4HX2 - chains B and D of the 4 polymer chains in the assembly; structure by X-ray diffraction, 2.25 A resolution.

== Chain B ==
Molecule: Neutral proteinase inhibitor ScNPI
Organism: Streptomyces caespitosus
Reference sequence: Q9FDS0 (Q9FDS0_STRCS); residues 1-113 here correspond to UniProt positions 29-141 (UniProt number = residue number + 28)
Amino-acid sequence (114 residues; numbered -1 to 113; 1 number in that range is skipped by the numbering (no residue carries it; nothing is unmodelled there); the number before each row is that of its first residue; numbers below 1 keep their minus sign (Gly-1 is residue -1)):
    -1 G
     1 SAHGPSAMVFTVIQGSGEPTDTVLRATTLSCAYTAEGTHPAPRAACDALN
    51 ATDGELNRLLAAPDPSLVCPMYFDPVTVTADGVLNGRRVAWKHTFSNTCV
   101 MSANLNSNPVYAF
Construct notes: expression tag (-1)
Cystine bridges: Cys31-Cys46, Cys69-Cys99
Ion coordination: Zn2+: His3 (together with cacodylate ion)
From the paper describing this entry:
  - conformationally variable residues (loop rearrangement): Leu60
  - mutagenesis - M71K: increased binding to trypsin
  - mutagenesis - M71K: decreased binding to proteinase K
  - mutagenesis - M71K: decreased binding to KerA
  - mutagenesis - C69S/C99S: decreased stability in response to subtilisin
  - mutagenesis - C69S/C99S: unchanged stability in response to snapalysin
  - mutagenesis - C69S/C99S: unchanged expression
  - mutagenesis - C31S/C46S: decreased expression
  - mutagenesis - C31S/C46S: decreased stability
  - mutagenesis - M71K: unchanged binding to the MPs tested

== Chain D ==
Molecule: Neutral proteinase inhibitor ScNPI
Organism: Streptomyces caespitosus
Reference sequence: Q9FDS0 (Q9FDS0_STRCS); residues 1-113 here correspond to UniProt positions 29-141 (UniProt number = residue number + 28)
Amino-acid sequence (114 residues; row label = number of the first residue in the row; numbering starts at 0):
     0 GSAHGPSAMVFTVIQGSGEPTDTVLRATTLSCAYTAEGTHPAPRAACDAL
    50 NATDGELNRLLAAPDPSLVCPMYFDPVTVTADGVLNGRRVAWKHTFSNTC
   100 VMSANLNSNPVYAF
Unresolved in the structure: 0-3
Construct notes: expression tag (0)
Cystine bridges: Cys31-Cys46, Cys69-Cys99
From the paper describing this entry:
  - mutagenesis - M71K: increased binding to trypsin
  - mutagenesis - M71K: decreased binding to proteinase K
  - mutagenesis - M71K: decreased binding to KerA
  - mutagenesis - C69S/C99S: decreased stability in response to subtilisin
  - mutagenesis - C69S/C99S: unchanged stability in response to snapalysin
  - mutagenesis - C69S/C99S: unchanged expression
  - mutagenesis - C31S/C46S: decreased expression
  - mutagenesis - C31S/C46S: decreased stability
  - mutagenesis - M71K: unchanged binding to the MPs tested

== Interface between chain B and chain D ==
Residue-residue contacts (40):
  Ala7(B) - Val9(D)
  Ala7(B) - Ala26(D)  hydrophobic
  Val9(B) - Ala7(D)
  Val9(B) - Val9(D)  hydrophobic
  Val9(B) - Asp81(D)
  Val9(B) - Gly82(D)
  Thr11(B) - Val83(D)
  Thr11(B) - Arg88(D)
  Ile13(B) - Arg88(D)
  Glu18(B) - Arg88(D)
  Asp21(B) - Arg88(D)
  Val23(B) - Val83(D)  hydrophobic
  Val23(B) - Gly86(D)
  Val23(B) - Arg88(D)
  Ala26(B) - Ala7(D)  hydrophobic
  Ala26(B) - Val83(D)  hydrophobic
  Thr28(B) - Ala7(D)
  Thr28(B) - Met8(D)
  Thr28(B) - Thr28(D)
  Thr28(B) - Leu29(D)
  Leu29(B) - Thr28(D)
  Ser30(B) - Thr38(D)
  Glu36(B) - Thr38(D)
  Thr38(B) - Ser30(D)
  Thr38(B) - Glu36(D)
  Thr79(B) - Arg88(D)
  Asp81(B) - Val9(D)
  Asp81(B) - Asp81(D)
  Gly82(B) - Val9(D)
  Val83(B) - Thr11(D)
  Val83(B) - Val23(D)  hydrophobic
  Val83(B) - Ala26(D)  hydrophobic
  Gly86(B) - Val23(D)
  Arg88(B) - Ile13(D)
  Arg88(B) - Gly17(D)
  Arg88(B) - Glu18(D)  hydrogen bond (side chain-backbone)
  Arg88(B) - Pro19(D)
  Arg88(B) - Asp21(D)
  Arg88(B) - Val23(D)
  Arg88(B) - Thr79(D)
Interface residues without a listed pair, chain B (23 interface residues in all): Met8, Gly17, Pro19, Thr27

== In short ==
23 residues of chain B face 22 of chain D across their interface; the contacts include 1 hydrogen bond. Its
one hydrogen-bonded contact is Arg88(B)-Glu18(D). The paper reports that M71K of chain B increases binding to
trypsin; conformational variability at Leu60(B); 6 substitutions were tested in all.
Chain B and chain D are both Neutral proteinase inhibitor ScNPI (Streptomyces caespitosus); the structure,
Crystal structure of Streptomyces caespitosus sermetstatin in complex with Bacillus licheniformis subtilisin,
was determined by X-ray diffraction (same publication as 4HWX and 4HX3).
